8BH3 - chains B and d of the 18 polymer chains in the assembly; structure by electron microscopy, 4.55 A resolution (low resolution: residue-level contacts below are approximate; hydrogen-bond / salt-bridge calls are withheld).

Chain B:
Molecule: X-ray repair cross-complementing protein 6
From: Homo sapiens
Notes: EC 3.6.4.-, 4.2.99.-
UniProtKB: P12956 (XRCC6_HUMAN); numbering as in UniProt (aligned over 1-609)
Chain sequence (609 residues; row label = number of the first residue in the row):
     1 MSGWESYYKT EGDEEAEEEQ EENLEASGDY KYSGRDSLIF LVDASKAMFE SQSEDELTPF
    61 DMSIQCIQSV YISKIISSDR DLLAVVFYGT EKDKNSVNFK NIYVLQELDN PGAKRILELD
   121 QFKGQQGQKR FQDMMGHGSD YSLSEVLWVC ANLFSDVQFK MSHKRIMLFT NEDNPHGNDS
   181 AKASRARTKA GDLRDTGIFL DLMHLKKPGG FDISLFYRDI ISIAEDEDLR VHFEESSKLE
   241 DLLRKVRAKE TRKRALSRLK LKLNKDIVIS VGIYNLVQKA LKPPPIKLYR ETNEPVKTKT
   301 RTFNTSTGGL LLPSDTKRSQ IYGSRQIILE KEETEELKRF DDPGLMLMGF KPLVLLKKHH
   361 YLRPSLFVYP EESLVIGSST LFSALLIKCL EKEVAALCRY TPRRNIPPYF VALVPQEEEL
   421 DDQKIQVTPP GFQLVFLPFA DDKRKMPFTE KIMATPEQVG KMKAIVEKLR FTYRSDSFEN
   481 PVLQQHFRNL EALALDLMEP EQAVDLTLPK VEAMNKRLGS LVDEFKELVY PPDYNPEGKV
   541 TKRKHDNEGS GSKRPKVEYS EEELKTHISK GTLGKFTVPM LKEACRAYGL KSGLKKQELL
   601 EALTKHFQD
Disordered / not traced: 1-31, 539-609
UniProt features mapped onto this chain:
  - region: Val578 to Glu583 (Interaction with BAX)
  - active site: Lys31 (Schiff-base intermediate with DNA)
  - modified residue: Ser2 (N-acetylserine), Ser6 (Phosphoserine), Ser27 (Phosphoserine), Lys31 (N6-acetyllysine), Ser51 (Phosphoserine), Ser306 (Phosphoserine), Lys317 (N6-acetyllysine), Lys331 (N6-acetyllysine), Lys338 (N6-acetyllysine), Thr455 (Phosphothreonine), Lys461 (N6-acetyllysine), Ser477 (Phosphoserine), Ser520 (Phosphoserine), Lys539 (N6-acetyllysine), Lys542 (N6-acetyllysine), Lys544 (N6-acetyllysine), Ser550 (Phosphoserine), Lys553 (N6-acetyllysine), Lys556 (N6-acetyllysine), Ser560 (Phosphoserine) and 1 more in UniProt
  - cross-link (Glycyl lysine isopeptide (Lys-Gly)): Lys287 (interchain with G-Cter in SUMO2), Lys317 (interchain with G-Cter in SUMO2), Lys556 (interchain with G-Cter in SUMO2)
  - mutagenesis: Lys31 (K31A: Diminishes the ability to form a Schiff base. Abolishes adduct formation; when associated with A-160 and A-164), Lys160 (K160A: Abolishes adduct formation; when associated with A-31 and A-160), Lys164 (K164A: Abolishes adduct formation; when associated with A-31 and A-164), Lys539 (K539Q: Complete loss of suppression of BAX-induced apoptosis; K539R: No effect on suppression of BAX-induced apoptosis), Lys542 (K542Q: Complete loss of suppression of BAX-induced apoptosis; K542R: No effect on suppression of BAX-induced apoptosis), Lys544 (K544R: No effect on suppression of BAX-induced apoptosis), Lys553 (K553Q: Partial loss of suppression of BAX-induced apoptosis; K553R: No effect on suppression of BAX-induced apoptosis), Lys556 (K556R: No effect on suppression of BAX-induced apoptosis), Lys570 (K570R: Loss of methylation; loss of anti-apoptotic activity; no effect on XRCC5 stabilization)
From the paper describing this entry:
  - mutagenesis - H163A, R165E, F471E, R517E: decreased co-localization with Protein PAXX

Chain d:
Molecule: 26-nt DNA strand
Sequence (26 nucleotides; numbered 14 to 39; the number before each row is that of its first residue):
    14 TAATAATAGT TTTTAGTTTA TTGGGC

Chain B / chain d interface:
Contacting residue pairs - 6 pairs, chain B then chain d:
  Thr251(B) with DT26(d)
  Arg254(B) with DT24(d); DT25(d)
  Gln278(B) with DT27(d)
  Lys338(B) with DA28(d); DG29(d)
Interface residues without a listed pair, chain B (5 interface residues in all): Lys249

Summary:
5 residues of chain B and 6 residues of chain d are in contact. UniProt lists active-site residue Lys31(B) and
9 mutagenesis sites on chain B. From the paper: H163A, R165E and F471E of chain B, among others, reduce
co-localization with Protein PAXX.
Chain B is X-ray repair cross-complementing protein 6 (Homo sapiens) and chain d is a 26-nt DNA strand; the
structure, DNA-PK Ku80 mediated dimer bound to PAXX, was determined by electron microscopy (same publication
as 8ASC, 7ZYG, 8BHV, 8BHY and 7ZWA).
